PDB entry 4X9C | X-ray diffraction, 1.40 A resolution | chains C and D of the 6 polymer chains in the assembly

# Chain C (and D)
Name: Uncharacterized protein MJ1435
Source organism: Methanocaldococcus jannaschii
Notes: chain D of this document is another copy of the same molecule, construct and numbering; everything in this record applies to it too
UniProtKB: Q58830 (Y1435_METJA); residues 1-71 here = UniProt positions 1-71
Sequence (71 residues; row label = number of the first residue in the row):
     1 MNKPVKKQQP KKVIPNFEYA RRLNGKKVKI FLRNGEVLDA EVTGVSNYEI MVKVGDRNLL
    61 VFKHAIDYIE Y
Not modelled in the structure: 1-13 (chain D: 1-11)
Bound ions: Na+: Tyr71 (shared with 2 residues of chain B)

# Interface between chain C and chain D
Pairs across the interface - 43 pairs, chain C then chain D:
  Leu32(C) - Tyr68(D)  hydrophobic
  Arg33(C) - Arg33(D)
  Arg33(C) - His64(D)  hydrogen bond (side chain-backbone)
  Arg33(C) - Ile66(D)
  Arg33(C) - Asp67(D)  salt bridge
  Asn34(C) - Asp67(D)
  Glu36(C) - Tyr68(D)  hydrogen bond
  Gly44(C) - Tyr19(D)
  Val45(C) - Asn16(D)
  Val45(C) - Tyr19(D)
  Ser46(C) - Asn16(D)
  Ser46(C) - Phe17(D)
  Ser46(C) - Tyr19(D)
  Asn47(C) - Asn16(D)
  Asn47(C) - Phe17(D)
  Glu49(C) - Glu18(D)
  Glu49(C) - Tyr19(D)  hydrogen bond (side chain-backbone)
  Glu49(C) - Ala20(D)  hydrogen bond (side chain-backbone)
  Met51(C) - Tyr19(D)  hydrophobic
  Met51(C) - Tyr71(D)
  Arg57(C) - Phe31(D)
  Arg57(C) - Glu70(D)  salt bridge
  Asn58(C) - Ile69(D)
  Asn58(C) - Glu70(D)
  Asn58(C) - Tyr71(D)  hydrogen bond (backbone-backbone)
  Leu59(C) - Tyr68(D)  hydrophobic
  Leu59(C) - Ile69(D)
  Leu59(C) - Glu70(D)
  Leu59(C) - Tyr71(D)
  Leu60(C) - Tyr19(D)  hydrophobic
  Leu60(C) - Ala20(D)
  Leu60(C) - Leu23(D)  hydrophobic
  Leu60(C) - Tyr68(D)
  Leu60(C) - Ile69(D)  hydrogen bond (backbone-backbone)
  Leu60(C) - Tyr71(D)
  Val61(C) - Asp67(D)
  Val61(C) - Tyr68(D)  hydrophobic
  Phe62(C) - Ile66(D)  hydrophobic
  Phe62(C) - Asp67(D)  hydrogen bond (backbone-backbone)
  His64(C) - Lys63(D)  hydrogen bond (side chain-backbone)
  His64(C) - His64(D)
  His64(C) - Ile66(D)  hydrogen bond (side chain-backbone)
  Ala65(C) - Asp67(D)
Interface residues without a listed pair, chain D (17 interface residues in all): Ala65

# Summary
18 residues of chain C and 17 residues of chain D are in contact; the contacts include 9 hydrogen bonds and 2
salt bridges. Among the polar pairs are Arg33(C)-Asp67(D), Arg57(C)-Glu70(D) and Arg33(C)-His64(D).
Both chains are Uncharacterized protein MJ1435 (Methanocaldococcus jannaschii). Entry 4X9C (1.4A crystal
structure of Hfq from Methanococcus jannaschii) was determined by X-ray diffraction (same publication as 5DY9
and 4X9D).
